8EL5 - chains D and J of the 6 polymer chains in the assembly; structure by X-ray diffraction, 1.67 A resolution.

[Chain D]
Name: Phycoerythrin550 beta subunit
From: Hemiselmis andersenii
UniProt: U5T8W0 (U5T8W0_HEMAN); residue numbers follow UniProt; this construct covers 1-177
Chain sequence (177 residues; numbered 1 to 177; the number before each row is that of its first residue):
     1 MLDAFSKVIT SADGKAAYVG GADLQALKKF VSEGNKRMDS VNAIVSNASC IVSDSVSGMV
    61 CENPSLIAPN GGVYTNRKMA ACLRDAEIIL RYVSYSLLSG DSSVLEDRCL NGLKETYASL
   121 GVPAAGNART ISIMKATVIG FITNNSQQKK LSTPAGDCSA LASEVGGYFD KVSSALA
Not modelled in the structure: 1-3
Construct notes: conflict V172 (Glu in U5T8W0)
Covalent attachments: DiCys-(15,16)-Dihydrobiliverdin (AX9) linked to C50, C61; phycoerythrobilin (PEB) linked to C82, C158
Residues lining bound ligands:
  - DiCys-(15,16)-Dihydrobiliverdin (AX9): I51, D54, S57, G58, E62, R129, S132, I133, A136, T137, F141, N145, S146, Q147, Q148, K149
  - phycoerythrobilin (PEB), molecule 1: L24, K28, N35, K36, M38, D39, S40, N42, F141, I142, N144, L151, T153, P154, A155, G156, D157
  - phycoerythrobilin (PEB), molecule 2: V56, M59, L66, G72, V73, R77, K78, A81, R84, D85, I88, I89, Y92, R108, C109, L113, T116, Y117, L120, V122, P123, G126, N127, T130
  - phycoerythrobilin (PEB), molecule 3: N76, R77, A80
Curated features (UniProtKB/Swiss-Prot):
  - binding site ((2R,3E)-phycoerythrobilin): Y18, K28, N35, D39, C82, R84, D85, N144, P154, G156, C158
  - binding site (15,16-dihydrobiliverdin): C50, D54, C61, R129, Q148, K149

[Chain J]
Name: Phycoerythrin alpha-1 subunit
From: Hemiselmis andersenii
UniProt: U5TBU5 (PHEA1_HEMAN); residues 1-67 here correspond to UniProt positions 48-114 (UniProt number = residue number + 47)
Chain sequence (67 residues; each row starts with the number of its first residue):
     1 AMKKDSKAPC VEVFDERDGC KAAGTQKASG DDGFCVKVSM KAIGFNAAEA ASVTKNYGIK
    61 RFGAKSV
Not modelled in the structure: 65-67
Modified positions: K4 (5-hydroxylysine; LYZ)
Covalent attachments: phycoerythrobilin (PEB) linked to C20
Residues lining bound ligands:
  - DiCys-(15,16)-Dihydrobiliverdin (AX9): Y57, G58, I59, K60, R61, F62, G63, A64
  - phycoerythrobilin (PEB), molecule 1: M2, K4, D5, S6, K7
  - phycoerythrobilin (PEB), molecule 2: V13, F14, D15, R17, F34, C35, V36
  - phycoerythrobilin (PEB), molecule 3: F14, E16, D18, K21, A22, T25, Q26, K27, A28, S29, G30, G33, F34, C35, K37
  - phycoerythrobilin (PEB), molecule 4: F45, N46, A47
Curated features (UniProtKB/Swiss-Prot):
  - binding site ((2R,3E)-phycoerythrobilin): D5, S6, E16, R17, C20, T25, K27, A28, K37

[Interface between chain D and chain J]
Pairs across the interface (87):
  F5(D) with V36(J), hydrophobic; V38(J), hydrophobic
  V8(D) with V38(J); S39(J); M40(J)
  I9(D) with M40(J), hydrophobic
  D13(D) with M40(J)
  G14(D) with S39(J); M40(J), hydrogen bond (backbone-backbone)
  A16(D) with K37(J); V38(J); S39(J)
  A17(D) with V36(J); K37(J); V38(J), hydrogen bond (backbone-backbone)
  Y18(D) with K27(J); A28(J), hydrophobic; V36(J); K37(J)
  V19(D) with C35(J); V36(J), hydrogen bond (backbone-backbone)
  G20(D) with A28(J); S29(J); F34(J)
  G21(D) with S29(J), hydrogen bond (backbone-backbone); G30(J)
  L24(D) with F34(J), hydrophobic; C35(J); V36(J), hydrophobic
  Q25(D) with D32(J)
  M38(D) with V36(J), hydrophobic
  V41(D) with V11(J), hydrophobic
  N42(D) with V13(J)
  V45(D) with V11(J)
  S53(D) with E49(J); R61(J)
  D54(D) with R61(J), salt bridge
  S57(D) with V53(J); Y57(J); R61(J)
  V60(D) with Y57(J), hydrophobic
  C61(D) with Y57(J)
  P64(D) with Y57(J)
  I67(D) with Y57(J), hydrophobic
  N76(D) with A47(J), hydrogen bond (side chain-backbone); A50(J); A51(J); T54(J), hydrogen bond
  M79(D) with A50(J); V53(J), hydrophobic; T54(J)
  A80(D) with F45(J); A50(J)
  A81(D) with F45(J), hydrophobic
  L83(D) with E49(J); A50(J), hydrophobic
  R84(D) with S6(J), hydrogen bond; I43(J); F45(J)
  E87(D) with I43(J)
  I88(D) with S6(J); I43(J), hydrophobic
  R91(D) with P9(J); C10(J); I43(J)
  Y92(D) with K7(J), hydrogen bond (side chain-backbone); A8(J), hydrophobic; P9(J); M40(J)
  S94(D) with V11(J)
  Y95(D) with P9(J), hydrophobic
  L98(D) with V11(J), hydrophobic; V38(J), hydrophobic
  D107(D) with A1(J), hydrogen bond (side chain-backbone); M2(J), hydrogen bond (backbone-backbone)
  R108(D) with A1(J); M2(J); M40(J)
  C109(D) with M2(J)
  N111(D) with A1(J); M2(J), hydrogen bond (backbone-backbone)
  L113(D) with M2(J), hydrophobic
  T116(D) with M2(J); K4(J)
  Q147(D) with F62(J); G63(J)
  Q148(D) with F62(J)
Also at the interface, not in a pair above, chain D (50 interface residues in all): A12, K15, K28, V56, G112
Also at the interface, not in a pair above, chain J (39 interface residues in all): K3, G44, N46, G58, A64

[Overview]
50 residues of chain D and 39 residues of chain J are in contact; the contacts include 11 hydrogen bonds and 1
salt bridge. Polar pairs include D54(D)-R61(J), N76(D)-A47(J) and N76(D)-T54(J). One phycoerythrobilin
molecule is bound between chain D and chain J.
Here chain D is Phycoerythrin550 beta subunit and chain J is Phycoerythrin alpha-1 subunit, both from
Hemiselmis andersenii. Entry 8EL5 (Light harvesting phycobiliprotein HaPE555 from the cryptophyte Hemiselmis
andersenii CCMP644 in an alternating tight to loose ...) was determined by X-ray diffraction, deposited
together with 7SSF, 7SUT, 8EL3, 8EL4 and 8EL6.
